Entry 2DXB (X-ray diffraction, 2.25 A resolution); this record covers chains A and C of the 12 polymer chains in the assembly.

[Chain A]
Protein: Thiocyanate hydrolase subunit alpha
Source organism: Thiobacillus thioparus
Notes: EC 3.5.5.8
Reference sequence: O66187 (SCNA_THITI); residues 1-126 here correspond to UniProt positions 0-125 (UniProt number = residue number - 1)
Chain sequence (126 residues; each row starts with the number of its first residue):
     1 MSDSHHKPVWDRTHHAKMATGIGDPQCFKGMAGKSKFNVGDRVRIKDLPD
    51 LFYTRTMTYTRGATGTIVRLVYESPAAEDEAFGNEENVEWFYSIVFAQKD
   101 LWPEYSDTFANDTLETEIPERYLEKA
Disordered / not traced: 1-8

[Chain C]
Protein: Thiocyanate hydrolase subunit gamma
Source organism: Thiobacillus thioparus
Notes: EC 3.5.5.8
Reference sequence: O66188 (SCNC_THITI); residues 1-243 here correspond to UniProt positions 0-242 (UniProt number = residue number - 1)
Chain sequence (243 residues; numbered 1 to 243; the number before each row is that of its first residue):
     1 MSADHDHDHDHDHDHKPAPMVEEVSDFEILEMAVRELAIEKGLFSAEDHR
    51 VWKDYVHTLGPLPAARLVAKAWLDPEYKKLCIEDGVEASKAVGVNWVTSP
   101 PTQFGTPSDYCNLRVLADSPTLKHVVVCTLCSCYPRPILGQSPEWYRSPN
   151 YRRRLVRWPRQVLAEFGLQLPSEVQIRVADSNQKTRYIVMPVRPEGTDGW
   201 TEDQLAEIVTRDCLIGVAVPKPGITVNAKRPVLKANRPVHHDH
Disordered / not traced: 1-22, 240-243
Modified positions: Cys131 (3-sulfinoalanine; CSD); Cys133 (s-hydroxycysteine; CSO)
Ion coordination: Co3+: Cys128, Cys131, Ser132, Cys133

[Interface between chain A and chain C]
Residue-residue contacts (73; chain A residue first):
  Arg12(A) - Gly42(C)  hydrogen bond (side chain-backbone)
  Arg12(A) - Leu43(C)
  His15(A) - Phe104(C)
  Ala19(A) - Phe104(C)
  Thr20(A) - Gln103(C)
  Thr20(A) - Phe104(C)
  Gly21(A) - Val97(C)
  Gly21(A) - Gln103(C)  hydrogen bond (backbone-backbone)
  Ile22(A) - Val97(C)
  Gly23(A) - Val97(C)
  Gly23(A) - Phe104(C)
  Gly23(A) - Cys111(C)
  Asp24(A) - Phe104(C)
  Asp24(A) - Tyr110(C)
  Asp24(A) - Cys111(C)  hydrogen bond (backbone-backbone)
  Asp24(A) - Lys184(C)  salt bridge
  Gln26(A) - Cys111(C)
  Phe28(A) - Lys184(C)
  Arg55(A) - Leu130(C)
  Arg55(A) - Cys131(C)
  Arg55(A) - Asn182(C)  hydrogen bond (side chain-backbone)
  Arg55(A) - Gln183(C)  hydrogen bond (backbone-side chain)
  Met57(A) - Thr129(C)
  Met57(A) - Leu130(C)  hydrophobic
  Met57(A) - Asp180(C)
  Met57(A) - Asn182(C)  hydrogen bond
  Tyr59(A) - Val156(C)
  Tyr59(A) - Asp180(C)  hydrogen bond
  Arg69(A) - Glu83(C)  salt bridge
  Arg69(A) - Arg114(C)
  Tyr72(A) - Asn112(C)
  Tyr72(A) - Gln183(C)
  Tyr72(A) - Lys184(C)  hydrogen bond (side chain-backbone)
  Tyr72(A) - Thr185(C)
  Ser74(A) - Lys184(C)  hydrogen bond
  Glu80(A) - Lys184(C)  salt bridge
  Phe91(A) - Gln183(C)
  Ser93(A) - Arg114(C)
  Val95(A) - Arg177(C)
  Gln98(A) - Val156(C)  hydrogen bond (side chain-backbone)
  Gln98(A) - Pro159(C)
  Trp102(A) - Val156(C)  hydrogen bond (side chain-backbone)
  Trp102(A) - Arg157(C)
  Glu104(A) - Arg157(C)  salt bridge
  Glu104(A) - Trp158(C)
  Tyr105(A) - Arg157(C)
  Tyr105(A) - Pro159(C)
  Thr108(A) - Ser172(C)
  Phe109(A) - Arg160(C)
  Phe109(A) - Ser172(C)
  Asn111(A) - Glu173(C)
  Asn111(A) - Gln175(C)
  Asp112(A) - Arg160(C)  salt bridge
  Asp112(A) - Val174(C)
  Asp112(A) - Gln175(C)
  Asp112(A) - Ile176(C)  hydrogen bond (side chain-backbone)
  Thr113(A) - Gln175(C)  hydrogen bond
  Thr113(A) - Ile176(C)  hydrogen bond (backbone-backbone)
  Thr113(A) - Arg177(C)  hydrogen bond
  Thr113(A) - Val178(C)  hydrogen bond (backbone-backbone)
  Leu114(A) - Val156(C)  hydrophobic
  Leu114(A) - Val178(C)
  Glu115(A) - Arg114(C)  salt bridge
  Glu115(A) - Arg177(C)  salt bridge
  Glu115(A) - Val178(C)  hydrogen bond (backbone-backbone)
  Glu115(A) - Ala179(C)
  Glu115(A) - Asp180(C)  hydrogen bond (backbone-backbone)
  Thr116(A) - Asp180(C)  hydrogen bond (side chain-backbone)
  Thr116(A) - Asn182(C)  hydrogen bond
  Glu117(A) - Asn182(C)  hydrogen bond (backbone-side chain)
  Glu117(A) - Gln183(C)  hydrogen bond (backbone-side chain)
  Glu117(A) - Thr185(C)  hydrogen bond
  Pro119(A) - Gln183(C)
Other interface residues (no listed pair), chain A (40 interface residues in all): Ala16, Pro25, Val71, Ala77, Pro103, Ile118
Other interface residues (no listed pair), chain C (35 interface residues in all): Ile82, Thr102, Cys133, Tyr187

[Summary]
40 residues of chain A and 35 residues of chain C are in contact, with 23 hydrogen bonds and 7 salt bridges.
Polar contacts include Asp24(A)-Lys184(C), Arg69(A)-Glu83(C) and Glu80(A)-Lys184(C). Cys128(C), Cys131(C),
Ser132(C) and Cys133(C) coordinate Co3+.
Chain A is Thiocyanate hydrolase subunit alpha and chain C is Thiocyanate hydrolase subunit gamma, both from
Thiobacillus thioparus; the structure, Recombinant thiocyanate hydrolase comprising partially-modified cobalt
centers, was determined by X-ray diffraction together with 2ZZD and 2DXC from the same study.
